PDB entry 9MLA | electron microscopy, 2.24 A resolution | chains C and I of the 12 polymer chains in the assembly

[Chain C]
Name: Surface protein
From: Homo sapiens
UniProt: P61570 (ENK25_HUMAN); numbering as in UniProt (aligned over 97-465)
Chain sequence (369 residues; each row starts with the number of its first residue):
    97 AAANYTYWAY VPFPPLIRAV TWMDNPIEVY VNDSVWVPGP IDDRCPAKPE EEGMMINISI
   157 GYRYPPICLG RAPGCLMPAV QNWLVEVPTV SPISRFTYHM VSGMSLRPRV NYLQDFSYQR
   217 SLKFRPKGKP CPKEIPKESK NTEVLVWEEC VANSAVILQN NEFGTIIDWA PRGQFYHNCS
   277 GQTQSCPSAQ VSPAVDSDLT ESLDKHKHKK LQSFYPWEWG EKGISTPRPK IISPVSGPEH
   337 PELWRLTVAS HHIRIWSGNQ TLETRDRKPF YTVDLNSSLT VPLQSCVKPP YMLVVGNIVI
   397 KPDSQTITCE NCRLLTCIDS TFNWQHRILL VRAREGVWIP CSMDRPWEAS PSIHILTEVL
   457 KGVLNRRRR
Disordered / not traced: 97-99, 460-465
Differences from the reference sequence: conflict R167 (Thr in P61570), T185 (Ile in P61570), I328 (Val in P61570); engineered mutation C437 (Val in P61570), R463 (Ser in P61570), R464 (Lys in P61570)
Disulfides: C164-C171, C227-C246, C275-C282, C382-C413, C405-C408
Glycans and other covalent adducts: N-acetylglucosamine (NAG) linked to N100, N128, N153, N274, N355, N372
Reported in the primary citation:
  - post-translational modification sites: N128

[Chain I]
Name: Kenv-6 Fab heavy chain
From: Mus musculus
Notes: antibody fragment or engineered binder
Chain sequence (119 residues; row label = number of the first residue in the row):
     1 QIQLVQSGPE LKKPGETVKI SCKASGYTFT IYGMNWLKQA PGKGLKWMGW INTYTGEPTY
    61 ADDFKGRFAF SLETSASTAY LQVNNLKNED TATYFCAKYY DGYYGWYFDV WGAGTTLTV
Disulfides: C22-C96

[How chain C and chain I interact]
Contacting residue pairs - 30 pairs, chain C then chain I:
  G277(C) with Y104(I); W106(I), hydrogen bond (backbone-side chain)
  Q278(C) with Y103(I); Y104(I), hydrogen bond (side chain-backbone); W106(I)
  T279(C) with Y99(I); D101(I), hydrogen bond; G102(I); W106(I)
  Q280(C) with T30(I), hydrogen bond (side chain-backbone); I31(I), hydrogen bond (side chain-backbone); Y32(I); G33(I); W50(I); N52(I); T53(I), hydrogen bond (side chain-backbone); Y54(I); Y99(I)
  S281(C) with I31(I); D101(I), hydrogen bond
  F310(C) with Y103(I)
  Y311(C) with D101(I); G102(I); Y103(I), hydrophobic
  P312(C) with Y103(I)
  D362(C) with Y100(I), hydrogen bond (backbone-side chain)
  R363(C) with Y100(I), hydrogen bond
  K364(C) with Y100(I); D101(I)
  Y367(C) with Y103(I)
Interface residues without a listed pair, chain I (16 interface residues in all): G105

[Overview]
The interface between chain C and chain I involves 12 residues on one side and 16 on the other; the contacts
include 9 hydrogen bonds. Polar contacts include G277(C)-W106(I), Q278(C)-Y104(I) and T279(C)-D101(I).
N-acetylglucosamine is covalently linked to N100(C), N128(C), N153(C), N274(C), N355(C) and N372(C). From the
paper: a modification site at N128(C).
Chain C is Surface protein (Homo sapiens) and chain I is Kenv-6 Fab heavy chain (Mus musculus); the structure,
Pre-fusion HERV-K Envelope Protein Trimer Ectodomain in complex with Kenv-6 Fab, was determined by electron
microscopy, deposited together with 9MLK and 9O4F.
